Entry 6EZA (X-ray diffraction, 2.00 A resolution); this record covers chain A.

[Chain A]
Protein: tRNA-dihydrouridine(20) synthase [NAD(P)+]-like
From: Homo sapiens
Notes: EC 1.3.1.-
Reference sequence: Q9NX74 (DUS2L_HUMAN); residues 14-333 here = UniProt positions 14-333
Sequence (327 residues; each row starts with the number of its first residue):
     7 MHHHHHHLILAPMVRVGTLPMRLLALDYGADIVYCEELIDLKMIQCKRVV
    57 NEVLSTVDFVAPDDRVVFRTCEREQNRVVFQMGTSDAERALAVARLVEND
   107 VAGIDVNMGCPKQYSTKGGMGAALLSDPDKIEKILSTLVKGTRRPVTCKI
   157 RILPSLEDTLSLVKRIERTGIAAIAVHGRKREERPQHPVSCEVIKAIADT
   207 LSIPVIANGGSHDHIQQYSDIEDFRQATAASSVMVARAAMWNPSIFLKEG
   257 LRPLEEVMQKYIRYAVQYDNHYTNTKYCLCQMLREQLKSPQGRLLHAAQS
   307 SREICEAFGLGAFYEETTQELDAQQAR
Unresolved in the structure: 7-10, 119-122, 332-333
Sequence notes: initiating methionine (7); expression tag (8-13); engineered mutation Lys294 (Glu in Q9NX74)
Swiss-Prot annotation at these positions:
  - active site: Cys116 (Proton donor)
  - binding site (FMN): Pro18 to Val20, Glu43, Gln87, Lys155, His183, Asn214 to Gly216, Ala242, Arg243
Small-molecule neighbours: FMN (flavin mononucleotide): Ala17, Pro18, Met19, Val20, Val22, Glu42, Glu43, Gln87, Asn113, Lys155, His183, Arg185, Asn214, Gly215, Gly216, Ser217, Met240, Val241, Ala242, Arg243, Met246, Tyr283
Reported in the primary citation:
  - catalytic residues: Cys116 (citing earlier work)
  - mutagenesis - E294K: increased binding to tRNA
  - mutagenesis - E294K, E294K/Q305K: unchanged catalytic activity on NADPH
  - mutagenesis - E294K/Q305K: increased catalytic activity on tRNA

[Overview]
Chain A binds flavin mononucleotide. UniProt lists active-site residue Cys116 and 12 FMN-binding residues.
From the paper: the catalytic residue Cys116; E294K increases binding to tRNA.
Chain A is tRNA-dihydrouridine(20) synthase [NAD(P)+]-like (Homo sapiens); the structure, Crystal Structure of
human tRNA-dihydrouridine(20) synthase catalytic domain E294K mutant, was determined by X-ray diffraction,
deposited together with 6EZB and 6EZC.
